1Z93 - chain A; structure by X-ray diffraction, 2.10 A resolution.

# Chain A
Name: Carbonic anhydrase III
Organism: Homo sapiens
Notes: EC 4.2.1.1
Reference sequence: P07451 (CAH3_HUMAN); the author numbering skips numbers that UniProt does not, so the offset changes along the chain: 1-125 = UniProt 0-124; 127-261 = UniProt 125-259
Amino-acid sequence (266 residues; each row starts with the number of its first residue; note: 1 number in that range is skipped by the numbering (no residue carries it; nothing is unmodelled there)):
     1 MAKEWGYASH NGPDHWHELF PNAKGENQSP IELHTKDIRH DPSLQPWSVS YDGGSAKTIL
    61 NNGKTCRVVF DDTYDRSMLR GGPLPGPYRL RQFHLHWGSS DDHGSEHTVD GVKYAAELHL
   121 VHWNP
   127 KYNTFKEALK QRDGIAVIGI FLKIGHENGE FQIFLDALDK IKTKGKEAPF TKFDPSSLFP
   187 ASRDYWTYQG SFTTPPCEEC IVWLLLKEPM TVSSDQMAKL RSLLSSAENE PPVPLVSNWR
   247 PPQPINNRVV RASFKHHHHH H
Disordered / not traced: 1-3
Construct notes: engineered mutation S183 (Cys181 in P07451), S188 (Cys186 in P07451); expression tag (262-267)
Ion coordination: Zn2+: H94, H96, H119

# Summary
H94, H96 and H119 coordinate Zn2+.
Chain A is Carbonic anhydrase III (Homo sapiens); the structure, Human Carbonic Anhydrase III:Structural and
Kinetic study of Catalysis and Proton Transfer, was determined by X-ray diffraction together with 1Z97 from
the same study.
